Entry 8HPS (electron microscopy, 3.51 A resolution); this record covers chains B and C of the 5 polymer chains in the assembly.

Chain B:
Protein: ABC transporter, permease protein SugB
Organism: Mycolicibacterium smegmatis MC2 155
UniProtKB: A0R2C1 (A0R2C1_MYCS2); residue numbers follow UniProt; this construct covers 1-278
Chain sequence (278 residues; each row starts with the number of its first residue):
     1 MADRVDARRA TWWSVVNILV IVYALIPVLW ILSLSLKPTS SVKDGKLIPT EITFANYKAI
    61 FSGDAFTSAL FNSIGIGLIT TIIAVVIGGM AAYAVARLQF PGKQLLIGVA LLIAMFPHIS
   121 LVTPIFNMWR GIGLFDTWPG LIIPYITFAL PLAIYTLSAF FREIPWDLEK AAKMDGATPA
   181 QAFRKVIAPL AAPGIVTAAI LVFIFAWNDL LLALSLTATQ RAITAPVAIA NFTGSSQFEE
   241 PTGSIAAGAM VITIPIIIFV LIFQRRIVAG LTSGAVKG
Not modelled in the structure: 1-5, 270-278

Chain C:
Protein: ABC transporter, ATP-binding protein SugC
Organism: Mycolicibacterium smegmatis MC2 155
UniProtKB: A0R2C0 (A0R2C0_MYCS2); numbering as in UniProt (aligned over 1-406)
Chain sequence (406 residues; row label = number of the first residue in the row):
     1 MAEIVLDRVT KSYPDGAGGV RAAVKEFSMT IADGEFIILV GPSGCGKSTT LNMIAGLEEI
    61 TSGELRIGGE RVNEKAPKDR DIAMVFQSYA LYPHMTVRQN IAFPLTLAKV PKAEIAAKVE
   121 ETAKILDLSE LLDRKPGQLS GGQRQRVAMG RAIVRSPKAF LMDQPLSNLD AKLRVQMRAE
   181 ISRLQDRLGT TTVYVTHDQT EAMTLGDRVV VMLAGEVQQI GTPDELYSSP ANLFVAGFIG
   241 SPAMNFFPAT RTDVGVRLPF GEVTLTPHML DLLDKQARPE NIIVGIRPEH IEDSALLDGY
   301 ARIRALTFSV RADIVESLGA DKYVHFTTEG AGAESAQLAE LAADSGAGTN QFIARVSADS
   361 RVRTGEQIEL AIDTTKLSIF DAATGLNLTR DITPTDPTEA AGPDAG
Not modelled in the structure: 1, 16-19, 334-351, 392-406
Sequence notes: engineered mutation Gln-164 (Glu in A0R2C0)
Metal / ion sites: Mg2+: Ser-48, Gln-87 (together with ATP)
Residues lining bound ligands:
  - ATP (adenosine-5'-triphosphate), molecule 1: Tyr-13, Arg-21, Ala-23, Pro-42, Ser-43, Gly-44, Cys-45, Gly-46, Lys-47, Ser-48, Thr-49, Gln-87, Gln-164, His-197
  - ATP, molecule 2: Arg-134, Gln-138, Ser-140, Gly-141, Gly-142, Gln-143, Asn-168

Interface between chain B and chain C:
Contacting residue pairs (27; chain B residue first):
  Asp-167(B) / Ser-88(C)  hydrogen bond
  Asp-167(B) / Ala-90(C)
  Leu-168(B) / Leu-91(C)
  Leu-168(B) / Tyr-92(C)  hydrophobic
  Lys-170(B) / Phe-86(C)
  Ala-171(B) / Phe-86(C)
  Ala-171(B) / Tyr-92(C)  hydrogen bond (backbone-side chain)
  Ala-171(B) / Arg-151(C)
  Ala-172(B) / Tyr-92(C)  hydrogen bond (backbone-side chain)
  Met-174(B) / Ala-55(C)
  Met-174(B) / Pro-77(C)  hydrophobic
  Met-174(B) / Ile-82(C)
  Met-174(B) / Met-84(C)  hydrophobic
  Met-174(B) / Phe-86(C)  hydrophobic
  Met-174(B) / Arg-155(C)  hydrogen bond (backbone-side chain)
  Asp-175(B) / Tyr-92(C)  hydrogen bond
  Asp-175(B) / Phe-103(C)
  Asp-175(B) / Pro-104(C)
  Asp-175(B) / Leu-107(C)
  Asp-175(B) / Arg-151(C)  salt bridge
  Asp-175(B) / Arg-155(C)  salt bridge
  Lys-185(B) / His-94(C)  hydrogen bond (backbone-side chain)
  Lys-185(B) / Phe-103(C)
  Val-186(B) / Tyr-92(C)  hydrophobic
  Pro-189(B) / His-94(C)
  Leu-190(B) / Pro-93(C)  hydrophobic
  Leu-190(B) / His-94(C)
Interface residues without a listed pair, chain B (14 interface residues in all): Lys-173, Ala-177, Gln-181
Interface residues without a listed pair, chain C (18 interface residues in all): Leu-57, Thr-106

In short:
The interface between chain B and chain C involves 14 residues on one side and 18 on the other; the contacts
include 6 hydrogen bonds and 2 salt bridges. Polar pairs include Asp-175(B)/Arg-151(C), Asp-175(B)/Arg-155(C)
and Asp-167(B)/Ser-88(C). Bound to chain C: ATP.
Chain B is ABC transporter, permease protein SugB and chain C is ABC transporter, ATP-binding protein SugC,
both from Mycolicibacterium smegmatis MC2 155; the structure, LpqY-SugABC in state 5, was determined by
electron microscopy (same publication as 8HPL, 8HPM, 8HPN and 8HPR).
